7NAK - chains A and H of the 8 polymer chains in the assembly; structure by electron microscopy, 2.90 A resolution.

== Chain A (and H) ==
Name: NAD(+) hydrolase SARM1
From: Homo sapiens
Notes: EC 3.2.2.6, 3.2.2.-; chain H of this document is another copy of the same molecule, construct and numbering; everything in this record applies to it too
UniProt: Q6SZW1 (SARM1_HUMAN); residue numbers follow UniProt; this construct covers 28-724
Sequence (697 residues; numbered 28 to 724; the number before each row is that of its first residue):
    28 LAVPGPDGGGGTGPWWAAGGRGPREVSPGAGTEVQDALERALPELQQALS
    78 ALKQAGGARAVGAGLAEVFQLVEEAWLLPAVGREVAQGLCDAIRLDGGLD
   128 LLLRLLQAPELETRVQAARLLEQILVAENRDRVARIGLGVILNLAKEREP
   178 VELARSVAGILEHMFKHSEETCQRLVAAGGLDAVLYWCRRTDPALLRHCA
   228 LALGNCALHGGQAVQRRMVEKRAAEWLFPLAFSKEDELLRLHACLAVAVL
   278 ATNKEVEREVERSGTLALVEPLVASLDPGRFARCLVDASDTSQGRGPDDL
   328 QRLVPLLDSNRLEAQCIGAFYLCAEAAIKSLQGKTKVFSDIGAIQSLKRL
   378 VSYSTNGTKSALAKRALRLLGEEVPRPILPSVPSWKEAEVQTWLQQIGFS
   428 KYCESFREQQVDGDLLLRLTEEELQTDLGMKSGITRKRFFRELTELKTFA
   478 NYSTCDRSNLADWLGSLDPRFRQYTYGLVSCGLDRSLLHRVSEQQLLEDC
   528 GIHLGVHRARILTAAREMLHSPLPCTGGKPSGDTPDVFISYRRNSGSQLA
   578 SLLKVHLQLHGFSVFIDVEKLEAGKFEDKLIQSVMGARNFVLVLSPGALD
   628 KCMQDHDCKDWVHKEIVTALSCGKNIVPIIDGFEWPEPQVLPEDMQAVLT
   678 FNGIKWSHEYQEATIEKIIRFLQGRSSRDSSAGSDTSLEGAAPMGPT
Disordered / not traced: 28-560, 701-724
Small-molecule neighbours:
  - NMN (1QD; [[(2R,3S,4R,5R)-5-(6-aminopurin-9-yl)-3,4-bis(oxidanyl)oxolan-2-yl]methoxy-oxidanyl-phosphoryl] [(2R,3S,4R,5R)-5-(5-iodanylisoquinolin-2-yl)-3,4-bis(oxidanyl)oxolan-2-yl]methyl hydrogen phosphate), molecule 1: Ile-566, Ser-567, Tyr-568, Arg-569, Arg-570, Asp-594, Leu-598, Phe-603, Leu-607, Lys-628, Asp-637, Trp-638, Val-639, Glu-642
  - NMN (1QD), molecule 2: Ile-657, Trp-662, Leu-676, Phe-678, Asn-679, Gly-680
UniProt features mapped onto this chain:
  - active site: Glu-642
  - binding site (NAD(+)): Trp-103, Arg-110, Glu-149 to Arg-157, His-190 to Lys-193, Arg-569, Arg-570, Glu-599
  - modified residue (Phosphoserine): Ser-548, Ser-558
  - mutagenesis: Trp-103 (W103A: In WQH to A mutant: Increased NAD(+)-binding to ARM repeats, leading to decreased NAD(+) hydrolase activity; when associated with A-150 and A-190), Arg-110 (R110A: In RRK to A mutant: Slightly reduced NAD(+)-binding to ARM repeats; when associated with A-157 and A-193 ...), Gln-150 (Q150A: In WQH to A mutant: Increased NAD(+)-binding to ARM repeats, leading to decreased NAD(+) hydrolase activity; when associated with A-103 and A-190), Arg-157 (R157A: In RRK to A mutant: Slightly reduced NAD(+)-binding to ARM repeats; when associated with A-110 and A-193 ...), His-190 (H190A: In WQH to A mutant: Increased NAD(+)-binding to ARM repeats, leading to decreased NAD(+) hydrolase activity; when associated with A-103 and A-150), Lys-193 (K193A: In RRK to A mutant: Slightly reduced NAD(+)-binding to ARM repeats; when associated with A-110 and A-157 ...), Arg-249 (R249A: No effect on octamer formation; does not affect NAD(+) hydrolase activity), Trp-253 (W253A: Constitutively active mutant; strong ability to trigger axonal degeneration caused by disrupted interaction between the TIR domain and ARM repeats), Phe-259 (F259A: No effect on octamer formation. Shows increased NAD(+) hydrolase activity and ability to trigger axonal degeneration), Lys-261 (K261A: No effect on octamer formation; does not affect NAD(+) hydrolase activity), Ser-408 (S408A: Does not affect phosphorylation level), Ser-411 (S411A: Does not affect phosphorylation level), 42 further mutagenesis entries in UniProt
From the paper describing this entry:
  - mutagenesis - N679A: increased catalytic activity (base-exchange activities)
  - self-association interface (contacts with another copy of this molecule): His-685, Tyr-687
  - mutagenesis - H685A, Y687A: decreased signaling in response to axon degeneration
  - mutagenesis - W638A, W662A, N679A, H685A, Y687A: decreased catalytic activity on NADase
  - mutagenesis - W662A: unchanged catalytic activity on NADase
  - mutagenesis - H685A, Y687A: abolished catalytic activity on NADase

== How chain A and chain H interact ==
Contacting residue pairs (15; chain A residue first):
  Ile-681(A) / Tyr-687(H)
  Lys-682(A) / Glu-686(H)
  Lys-682(A) / Tyr-687(H)  hydrogen bond (backbone-side chain)
  Glu-686(A) / Lys-682(H)  salt bridge
  Tyr-687(A) / Ile-681(H)
  Tyr-687(A) / Lys-682(H)  hydrogen bond (side chain-backbone)
  Tyr-687(A) / Ser-684(H)
  Tyr-687(A) / Ala-690(H)  hydrophobic
  Tyr-687(A) / Thr-691(H)
  Tyr-687(A) / Lys-694(H)
  Glu-689(A) / Ala-690(H)
  Ala-690(A) / Tyr-687(H)
  Ala-690(A) / Ala-690(H)  hydrophobic
  Thr-691(A) / Tyr-687(H)
  Lys-694(A) / Tyr-687(H)
Other interface residues (no listed pair), chain A (10 interface residues in all): Ser-684, Glu-693
Other interface residues (no listed pair), chain H (9 interface residues in all): Glu-689

== In short ==
Chain A and chain H form an interface of 10 and 9 residues respectively; the contacts include 2 hydrogen bonds
and 1 salt bridge. Polar contacts include Glu-686(A)/Lys-682(H) and Lys-682(A)/Tyr-687(H). The paper reports
that W638A, W662A and N679A of chain A, among others, reduce catalytic activity on NADase; a self-association
interface involving His-685(A) and Tyr-687(A); 5 substitutions were tested in all.
Chain A and chain H are both NAD(+) hydrolase SARM1 (Homo sapiens); the structure, Cryo-EM structure of
activated human SARM1 in complex with NMN and 1AD (TIR:1AD), was determined by electron microscopy together
with 7NAI, 7NAJ and 7NAL from the same study.
